Entry 5HTO (X-ray diffraction, 1.90 A resolution); this record covers chains B and D of the 6 polymer chains in the assembly.

== Chain B (and D) ==
Protein: L-lactate dehydrogenase
From: Plasmodium vivax
Notes: EC 1.1.1.27; chain D of this document is another copy of the same molecule, construct and numbering; everything in this record applies to it too
Reference sequence: Q4PRK9 (Q4PRK9_PLAVI); residue numbers follow UniProt; this construct covers 1-316
Amino-acid sequence (346 residues; each row starts with the number of its first residue; numbers below 1 keep their minus sign (Met-29 is residue -29)):
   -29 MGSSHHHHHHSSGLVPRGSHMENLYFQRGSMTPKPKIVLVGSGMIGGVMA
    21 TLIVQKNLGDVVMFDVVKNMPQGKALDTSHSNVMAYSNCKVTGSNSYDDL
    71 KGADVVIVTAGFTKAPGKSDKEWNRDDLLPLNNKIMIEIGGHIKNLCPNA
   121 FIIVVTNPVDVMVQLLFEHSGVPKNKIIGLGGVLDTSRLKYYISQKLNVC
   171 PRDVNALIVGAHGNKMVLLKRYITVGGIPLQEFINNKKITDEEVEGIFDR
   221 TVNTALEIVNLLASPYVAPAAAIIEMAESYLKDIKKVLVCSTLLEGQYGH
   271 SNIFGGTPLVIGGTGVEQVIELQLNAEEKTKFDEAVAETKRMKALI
Unresolved in the structure: -29 to 3, 85-94 (chain D: -29 to 3, 87-95)
Sequence notes: expression tag (-29 to 0)

== How chain B and chain D interact ==
Pairs across the interface - 55 pairs, chain B then chain D:
  Tyr56(B) - Tyr56(D)  hydrophobic
  Leu167(B) - Gln288(D)  hydrogen bond (backbone-side chain)
  Asn168(B) - Lys255(D)
  Asn168(B) - Gln288(D)  hydrogen bond (backbone-side chain)
  Val169(B) - Lys255(D)
  Val169(B) - Val280(D)  hydrophobic
  Cys170(B) - Ile254(D)
  Cys170(B) - Lys255(D)  hydrogen bond (backbone-backbone)
  Cys170(B) - Lys256(D)
  Asp173(B) - Lys256(D)
  Asp173(B) - Val257(D)  hydrogen bond (side chain-backbone)
  Asn175(B) - Gly196(D)
  Asn175(B) - Gly197(D)
  Leu177(B) - Gly196(D)
  Leu177(B) - Gly197(D)
  Tyr192(B) - Gly197(D)
  Tyr192(B) - Pro199(D)
  Tyr192(B) - Glu202(D)  hydrogen bond
  Gly196(B) - Asn175(D)
  Gly196(B) - Leu177(D)
  Gly196(B) - Val257(D)
  Gly197(B) - Asn175(D)
  Gly197(B) - Tyr192(D)
  Ile198(B) - Leu177(D)  hydrophobic
  Ile198(B) - Pro278(D)  hydrophobic
  Ile198(B) - Ile290(D)  hydrophobic
  Ile198(B) - Leu292(D)  hydrophobic
  Pro199(B) - Tyr192(D)
  Glu202(B) - Tyr192(D)  hydrogen bond
  Glu202(B) - Leu292(D)
  Glu202(B) - Gln293(D)  hydrogen bond (side chain-backbone)
  Phe203(B) - Ile290(D)  hydrophobic
  Asn205(B) - Gln293(D)  hydrogen bond
  Asn206(B) - Gln293(D)  hydrogen bond
  Ile254(B) - Cys170(D)
  Lys255(B) - Asn168(D)
  Lys255(B) - Val169(D)
  Lys255(B) - Cys170(D)  hydrogen bond (backbone-backbone)
  Lys256(B) - Cys170(D)
  Lys256(B) - Asp173(D)
  Val257(B) - Val169(D)  hydrophobic
  Val257(B) - Asp173(D)  hydrogen bond (backbone-side chain)
  Val257(B) - Gly196(D)
  Pro278(B) - Ile198(D)  hydrophobic
  Val280(B) - Asn168(D)
  Val280(B) - Val169(D)  hydrophobic
  Glu287(B) - Asn168(D)
  Gln288(B) - Leu167(D)  hydrogen bond (side chain-backbone)
  Gln288(B) - Asn168(D)  hydrogen bond (side chain-backbone)
  Ile290(B) - Ile198(D)  hydrophobic
  Leu292(B) - Ile198(D)  hydrophobic
  Leu292(B) - Glu202(D)
  Gln293(B) - Glu202(D)  hydrogen bond (backbone-side chain)
  Gln293(B) - Asn205(D)  hydrogen bond
  Gln293(B) - Asn206(D)  hydrogen bond
Interface residues without a listed pair, chain B (30 interface residues in all): Thr194, Glu291
Interface residues without a listed pair, chain D (30 interface residues in all): Thr194, Phe203, Glu287, Glu291

== Overview ==
The chain B/chain D interface involves 30 residues from each chain; the contacts include 16 hydrogen bonds.
Polar pairs include Leu167(B)-Gln288(D), Asn168(B)-Gln288(D) and Asp173(B)-Val257(D).
Chain B and chain D are both L-lactate dehydrogenase (Plasmodium vivax); the structure, Crystal structure of
Plasmodium Vivax LDH in complex with a DNA aptamer called pL1 (tetrameric LDH ..., was determined by X-ray
diffraction together with 5HRU and 5HS4 from the same study.
